PDB entry 7Y09 | electron microscopy, 3.71 A resolution | chains C and H of the 12 polymer chains in the assembly

Chain C (and H):
Molecule: Immunoglobulin heavy constant mu
Organism: Homo sapiens
Notes: chain H of this document is another copy of the same molecule, construct and numbering; everything in this record applies to it too
Reference sequence: P01871 (IGHM_HUMAN); residues 229-576 here correspond to UniProt positions 106-453 (UniProt number = residue number - 123)
Chain sequence (383 residues; numbered 194 to 576; the number before each row is that of its first residue):
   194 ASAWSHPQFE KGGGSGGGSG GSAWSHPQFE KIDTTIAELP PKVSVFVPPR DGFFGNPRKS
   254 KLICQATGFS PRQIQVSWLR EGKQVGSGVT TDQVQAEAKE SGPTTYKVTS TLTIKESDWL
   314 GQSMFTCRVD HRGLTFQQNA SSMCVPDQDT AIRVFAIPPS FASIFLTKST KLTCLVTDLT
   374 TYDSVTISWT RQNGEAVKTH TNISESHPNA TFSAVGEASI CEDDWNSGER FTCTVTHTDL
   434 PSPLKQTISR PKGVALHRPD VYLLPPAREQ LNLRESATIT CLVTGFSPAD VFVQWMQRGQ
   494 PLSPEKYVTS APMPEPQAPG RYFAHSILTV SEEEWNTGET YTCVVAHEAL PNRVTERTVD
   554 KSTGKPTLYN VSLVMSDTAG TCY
Disordered / not traced: 194-344, 575-576 (chain H: 194-344, 445-446, 569-576)
Disulfide bonds: Cys367-Cys426, Cys474-Cys536
Covalently attached groups: N-acetylglucosamine (NAG) linked to Asn563
Construct notes: expression tag (194-228)
Curated features (UniProtKB/Swiss-Prot):
  - glycosylation (N-linked (GlcNAc...) asparagine): Asn332 (complex), Asn395, Asn402

Chain C / chain H interface:
Contacting residue pairs (5; chain C residue first):
  Tyr562(C) - Met568(H)
  Val564(C) - Leu566(H)  hydrophobic
  Met568(C) - Tyr562(H)  hydrophobic
  Thr571(C) - Tyr562(H)  hydrogen bond
  Gly573(C) - Thr560(H)
Other interface residues (no listed pair), chain C (6 interface residues in all): Leu566
Other interface residues (no listed pair), chain H (5 interface residues in all): Val564

Summary:
6 residues of chain C and 5 residues of chain H are in contact; the contacts include 1 hydrogen bond. The
hydrogen-bonded pair is Thr571(C)-Tyr562(H). N-acetylglucosamine is covalently linked to Asn563(C).
Chain C and chain H are both Immunoglobulin heavy constant mu (Homo sapiens); the structure, Cryo-EM structure
of human IgM-Fc in complex with the J chain and the DBL domain of ..., was determined by electron microscopy,
deposited together with 7Y0H, 7Y0J and 7YG2.
